PDB entry 1H1L | X-ray diffraction, 1.90 A resolution | chains B and D of the 4 polymer chains in the assembly

[Chain B (and D)]
Protein: Nitrogenase molybdenum iron protein beta chain
Source organism: Klebsiella pneumoniae
Notes: EC 1.18.6.1; chain D of this document is another copy of the same molecule, construct and numbering; everything in this record applies to it too
Reference sequence: P09772 (NIFK_KLEPN); residues 1-519 here correspond to UniProt positions 2-520 (UniProt number = residue number + 1)
Sequence (519 residues; row label = number of the first residue in the row):
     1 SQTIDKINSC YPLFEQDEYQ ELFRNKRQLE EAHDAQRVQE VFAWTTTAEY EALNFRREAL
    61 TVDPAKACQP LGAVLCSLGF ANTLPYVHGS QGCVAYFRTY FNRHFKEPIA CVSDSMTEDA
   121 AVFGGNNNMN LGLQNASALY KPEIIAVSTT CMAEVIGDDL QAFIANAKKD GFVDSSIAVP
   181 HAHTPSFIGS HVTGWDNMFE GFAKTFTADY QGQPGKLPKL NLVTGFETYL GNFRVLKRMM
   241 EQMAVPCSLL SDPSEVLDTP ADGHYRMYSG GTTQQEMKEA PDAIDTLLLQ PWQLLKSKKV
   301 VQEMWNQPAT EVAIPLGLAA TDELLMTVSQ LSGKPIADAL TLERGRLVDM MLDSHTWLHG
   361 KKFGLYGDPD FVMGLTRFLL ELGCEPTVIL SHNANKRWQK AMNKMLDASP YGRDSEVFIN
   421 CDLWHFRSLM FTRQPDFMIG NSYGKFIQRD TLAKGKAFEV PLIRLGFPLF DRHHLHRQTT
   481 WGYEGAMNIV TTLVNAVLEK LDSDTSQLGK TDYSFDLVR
Bound ions: fe(8)-S(7) cluster Fe: C68, C93, C151 (shared with 3 residues of chain A); Mg2+ site 1: K106, E107 (shared with D349(D), D353(D) of chain D); Mg2+ site 2: D349, D353 (shared with K106(D), E107(D) of chain D)
Small-molecule neighbours: fe(8)-S(7) cluster (CLF): C68, P70, S90, G92, C93, Y96, F97, T150, C151, S186
Swiss-Prot annotation at these positions:
  - binding site ([8Fe-7S] cluster): C68, C93, C151, S186

[Interface between chain B and chain D]
Contacting residue pairs - 125 pairs, chain B then chain D:
  C10(B) - Y513(D)
  C10(B) - S514(D)
  Y11(B) - L501(D)  hydrophobic
  Y11(B) - D504(D)
  Y11(B) - T505(D)
  Y11(B) - T511(D)
  Y11(B) - Y513(D)
  Y11(B) - S514(D)
  F14(B) - Y513(D)
  E15(B) - K510(D)
  E15(B) - T511(D)
  E15(B) - Y513(D)  hydrogen bond
  F42(B) - L508(D)  hydrophobic
  R103(B) - V518(D)
  K106(B) - D353(D)
  K106(B) - R519(D)  hydrogen bond (side chain-backbone)
  E107(B) - D349(D)
  R234(B) - R346(D)
  E255(B) - R346(D)  salt bridge
  D258(B) - R346(D)  salt bridge
  P260(B) - L342(D)
  P260(B) - G345(D)
  A261(B) - G345(D)  hydrogen bond (backbone-backbone)
  A261(B) - V348(D)
  A261(B) - D349(D)
  A261(B) - L352(D)  hydrophobic
  L342(B) - P260(D)
  G345(B) - P260(D)
  G345(B) - A261(D)  hydrogen bond (backbone-backbone)
  R346(B) - R234(D)
  R346(B) - E255(D)  salt bridge
  R346(B) - D258(D)  salt bridge
  V348(B) - A261(D)
  D349(B) - E107(D)
  D349(B) - A261(D)
  M350(B) - H474(D)
  M350(B) - R477(D)
  L352(B) - A261(D)  hydrophobic
  D353(B) - K106(D)
  D353(B) - H473(D)
  S354(B) - H473(D)  hydrogen bond
  S354(B) - H474(D)  hydrogen bond
  W357(B) - H473(D)
  S442(B) - L517(D)
  Y443(B) - L517(D)  hydrophobic
  K445(B) - D502(D)  salt bridge
  K445(B) - F515(D)
  K445(B) - D516(D)  hydrogen bond (side chain-backbone)
  F446(B) - F515(D)  hydrophobic
  R449(B) - S506(D)
  R449(B) - L508(D)
  R449(B) - D512(D)  salt bridge
  R449(B) - F515(D)
  L452(B) - S506(D)
  A453(B) - L508(D)  hydrophobic
  R464(B) - D502(D)  salt bridge
  F470(B) - L517(D)
  F470(B) - V518(D)
  F470(B) - R519(D)  hydrogen bond (backbone-backbone)
  D471(B) - L498(D)
  D471(B) - D502(D)
  D471(B) - L517(D)
  D471(B) - R519(D)
  R472(B) - N495(D)
  R472(B) - L498(D)
  R472(B) - E499(D)
  R472(B) - D502(D)  salt bridge
  H473(B) - D353(D)
  H473(B) - S354(D)  hydrogen bond
  H473(B) - W357(D)
  H473(B) - T491(D)
  H473(B) - V494(D)
  H473(B) - N495(D)  hydrogen bond (backbone-side chain)
  H473(B) - L498(D)
  H473(B) - R519(D)  hydrogen bond (side chain-backbone)
  H474(B) - M350(D)
  H474(B) - D353(D)
  H474(B) - S354(D)  hydrogen bond
  H474(B) - T491(D)
  L475(B) - N495(D)
  R477(B) - M350(D)
  T491(B) - H473(D)
  T491(B) - H474(D)
  V494(B) - H473(D)
  N495(B) - R472(D)
  N495(B) - H473(D)  hydrogen bond (side chain-backbone)
  N495(B) - L475(D)
  L498(B) - D471(D)
  L498(B) - R472(D)
  L498(B) - H473(D)
  E499(B) - R472(D)
  D502(B) - K445(D)  salt bridge
  D502(B) - R464(D)  salt bridge
  D502(B) - D471(D)
  D502(B) - R472(D)  salt bridge
  D504(B) - Y11(D)
  T505(B) - Y11(D)
  S506(B) - R449(D)
  S506(B) - L452(D)
  L508(B) - F42(D)  hydrophobic
  L508(B) - R449(D)
  L508(B) - A453(D)  hydrophobic
  K510(B) - E15(D)
  T511(B) - E15(D)
  D512(B) - R449(D)  salt bridge
  Y513(B) - C10(D)
  Y513(B) - Y11(D)
  Y513(B) - F14(D)
  Y513(B) - E15(D)  hydrogen bond
  S514(B) - C10(D)
  S514(B) - Y11(D)
  F515(B) - K445(D)
  F515(B) - F446(D)
  F515(B) - R449(D)
  D516(B) - K445(D)  hydrogen bond (backbone-side chain)
  L517(B) - S442(D)
  L517(B) - Y443(D)  hydrophobic
  L517(B) - F470(D)
  L517(B) - D471(D)
  V518(B) - R103(D)
  V518(B) - F470(D)
  R519(B) - K106(D)  hydrogen bond (backbone-side chain)
  R519(B) - F470(D)  hydrogen bond (backbone-backbone)
  R519(B) - D471(D)
  R519(B) - H473(D)  hydrogen bond (backbone-side chain)
Other interface residues (no listed pair), chain B (63 interface residues in all): S254, T259, D450, M487, L501
Other interface residues (no listed pair), chain D (62 interface residues in all): T259, D450, M487

[Summary]
The interface between chain B and chain D involves 63 residues on one side and 62 on the other, with 18
hydrogen bonds and 12 salt bridges. Polar contacts include E255(B)-R346(D), D258(B)-R346(D) and
K445(B)-D502(D). Chain B binds fe(8)-S(7) cluster.
Both chains are Nitrogenase molybdenum iron protein beta chain (Klebsiella pneumoniae). Entry 1H1L
(Nitrogenase mo-Fe protein from klebsiella pneumoniae, nifv mutant) was determined by X-ray diffraction.
